PDB entry 3WFC | X-ray diffraction, 2.50 A resolution | chains H and C of the 4 polymer chains in the assembly

Chain H:
Name: antibody fab fragment heavy chain
Organism: Mus musculus
Notes: antibody fragment or engineered binder
Sequence (225 residues; each row starts with the number of its first residue):
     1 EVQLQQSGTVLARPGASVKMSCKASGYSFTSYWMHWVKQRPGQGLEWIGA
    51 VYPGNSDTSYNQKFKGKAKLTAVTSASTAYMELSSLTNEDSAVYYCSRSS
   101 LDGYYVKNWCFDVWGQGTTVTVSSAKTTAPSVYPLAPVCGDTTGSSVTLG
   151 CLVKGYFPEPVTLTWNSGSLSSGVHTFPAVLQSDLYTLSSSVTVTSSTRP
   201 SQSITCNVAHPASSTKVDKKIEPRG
Disulfide bonds: C22-C96, C151-C206

Chain C:
Name: Nitric oxide reductase subunit C
Organism: Pseudomonas aeruginosa
UniProtKB: Q59646 (NORC_PSEAE); numbering as in UniProt (aligned over 1-146)
Sequence (146 residues; each row starts with the number of its first residue):
     1 MSETFTKGMARNIYFGGSVFFILLFLALTYHTEKTLPERTNEAAMSAAVV
    51 RGKLVWEQNNCVGCHTLLGEGAYFAPELGNVVGRRGGEEGFNTFLQAWMK
   101 IQPLNVPGRRAMPQFHLSEGQVDDLAEFLKWSSKIDTNQWPPNKEG
Not modelled in the structure: 1-4
Glycans and other covalent adducts: heme c (HEC) linked to C61, C64
Differences from the reference sequence: conflict K100 (Asn in Q59646)
Swiss-Prot annotation at these positions:
  - binding site (heme c): C61, C64, H65

How chain H and chain C interact:
Pairs across the interface (5; chain H residue first):
  L101(H) with V106(C), hydrophobic
  D102(H) with R109(C), salt bridge
  V106(H) with V106(C), hydrophobic; R109(C)
  W109(H) with V106(C), hydrophobic
Other interface residues (no listed pair), chain H (5 interface residues in all): S28
Other interface residues (no listed pair), chain C (4 interface residues in all): L104, E145

Overview:
5 residues of chain H face 4 of chain C across their interface, with 1 salt bridge. Its one salt-bridged
contact is D102(H)-R109(C). From UniProt: 3 heme c-binding residues on chain C.
Chain H is antibody fab fragment heavy chain (Mus musculus) and chain C is Nitric oxide reductase subunit C
(Pseudomonas aeruginosa); the structure, Reduced and carbonmonoxide-bound cytochrome c-dependent nitric oxide
reductase (cNOR) from Pseudomonas aeruginosa in complex with antibody ..., was determined by X-ray
diffraction, deposited together with 3WFB, 3WFD and 3WFE.
